Entry 5IHA (X-ray diffraction, 1.96 A resolution); this record covers chain A.

# Chain A
Molecule: Maternal embryonic leucine zipper kinase
Organism: Homo sapiens
Notes: EC 2.7.11.1
UniProt: Q14680 (MELK_HUMAN); residue numbers follow UniProt; this construct covers 3-330
Amino-acid sequence (335 residues; row label = number of the first residue in the row):
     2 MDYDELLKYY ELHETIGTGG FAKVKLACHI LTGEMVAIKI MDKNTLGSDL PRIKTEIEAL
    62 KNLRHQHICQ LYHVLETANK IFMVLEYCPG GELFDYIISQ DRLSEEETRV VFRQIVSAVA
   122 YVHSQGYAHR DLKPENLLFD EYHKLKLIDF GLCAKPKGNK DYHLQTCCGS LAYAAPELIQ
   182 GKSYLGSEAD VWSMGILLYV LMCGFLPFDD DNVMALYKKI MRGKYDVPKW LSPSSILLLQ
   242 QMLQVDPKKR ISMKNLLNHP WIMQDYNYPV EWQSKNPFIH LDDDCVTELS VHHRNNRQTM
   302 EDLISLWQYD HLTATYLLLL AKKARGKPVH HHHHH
Not modelled in the structure: 19-22, 48-52, 157-170, 328-336
Sequence notes: initiating methionine (2); expression tag (331-336)
Residues lining bound ligands: NVS-MELK8F (6BE; 1-methyl-4-(4-{4-[3-(2-methylpropoxy)pyridin-4-yl]-1H-pyrazol-1-yl}phenyl)piperazine): I17, G18, V25, L27, A38, K40, C70, L86, E87, Y88, C89, P90, E93, L139, I149
Curated features (UniProtKB/Swiss-Prot):
  - region: L282 to L321 (UBA-like)
  - active site: D132 (Proton acceptor)
  - binding site (ATP): I17 to V25, K40
  - modified residue: T56 (Phosphothreonine), Y163 (Phosphotyrosine), T167 (Phosphothreonine), S171 (Phosphoserine), S253 (Phosphoserine)
  - mutagenesis: C29 (C29V: Abolishes dependence to reducing agents; when associated with V-70; A-89; A-154; A-168; A-169; A-204; A-286 and A-339), C70 (C70V: Abolishes dependence to reducing agents; when associated with V-29; A-89; A-154; A-168; A-169; A-204; A-286 and A-339), C89 (C89A: Abolishes dependence to reducing agents; when associated with V-29; V-70; A-154; A-168; A-169; A-204; A-286 and A-339), D150 (D150A: Abolishes enzymatic activity), C154 (C154A: Abolishes dependence to reducing agents; when associated with V-29; V-70; A-89; A-168; A-169; A-204; A-286 and A-339), Y163 (Y163F: Abolishes autophosphorylation on tyrosine but still active on exogenous substrates), T167 (T167A: Abolishes activation of serine/threonine-protein kinase activity and has only weak activity; T167D/E: Phosphomimetic mutant that has similar kinase activity as wild-type), C168 (C168A: Abolishes dependence to reducing agents; when associated with V-29; V-70; A-89; A-154; A-169; A-204; A-286 and A-339), C169 (C169A: Abolishes dependence to reducing agents; when associated with V-29; V-70; A-89; A-154; A-168; A-204; A-286 and A-339), S171 (S171A: Abolishes activation of serine/threonine-protein kinase activity and has only weak activity; S171D: Inactive), C204 (C204A: Abolishes dependence to reducing agents; when associated with V-29; V-70; A-89; A-154; A-168; A-169; A-286 and A-339), D283 to D285 (Inactive), 1 further mutagenesis entry in UniProt

# Summary
Ligands of chain A: NVS-MELK8F. Curated annotation (UniProt) lists active-site residue D132, 10 ATP-binding
residues and 15 mutagenesis sites.
Chain A is Maternal embryonic leucine zipper kinase (Homo sapiens); the structure, MELK in complex with
NVS-MELK8F, was determined by X-ray diffraction, deposited together with 5IH8, 5IH9 and 5IHC.
